PDB entry 9D3Q | electron microscopy, 2.80 A resolution | chains E and I of the 10 polymer chains in the assembly

Chain E:
Molecule: Histone H3.2
Source organism: Homo sapiens
Reference sequence: Q71DI3 (H32_HUMAN); residues 40-135 here correspond to UniProt positions 41-136 (UniProt number = residue number + 1)
Sequence (96 residues; each row starts with the number of its first residue):
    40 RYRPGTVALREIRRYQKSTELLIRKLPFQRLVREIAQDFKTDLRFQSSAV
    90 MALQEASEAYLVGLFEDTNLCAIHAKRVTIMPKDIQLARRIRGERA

Chain I:
Molecule: 5S rDNA (noncoding strand)
Source organism: Xenopus borealis
Sequence (109 nucleotides; each row starts with the number of its first residue; numbers below 1 keep their minus sign (DT-58 is residue -58)):
   -58 TGGGGGAAAAGACCCTGGCATGGGGAGGAGCTGGGCCCCCCCCAGAAGGC
    -8 AGCACAAGGGGAGGAAAAGTCAGCCTTGTGCTCGCCTACGGCCATACCAC
    42 CCTGAAAGT

Chain E / chain I interface:
Pairs across the interface - 14 pairs, chain E then chain I:
  Tyr41(E) - DA9(I)  sugar contact
  Tyr41(E) - DG10(I)  hydrogen bond to the phosphate
  Arg42(E) - DA9(I)  sugar contact
  Pro43(E) - DA9(I)  sugar contact
  Gly44(E) - DA8(I)  phosphate contact
  Gly44(E) - DA9(I)  hydrogen bond to the phosphate
  Val46(E) - DA9(I)  hydrogen bond to the phosphate
  Ala47(E) - DA9(I)  hydrogen bond to the phosphate
  Arg63(E) - DT18(I)  salt bridge to the phosphate
  Lys64(E) - DT18(I)  hydrogen bond to the phosphate
  Leu65(E) - DT17(I)  phosphate contact
  Leu65(E) - DT18(I)  hydrogen bond to the phosphate
  Arg69(E) - DT17(I)  salt bridge to the phosphate
  Arg83(E) - DC27(I)  sugar contact
Other interface residues (no listed pair), chain E (14 interface residues in all): Arg40, Thr45, Pro66

Summary:
14 residues of chain E face 6 of chain I across their interface, with 6 hydrogen bonds and 2 salt bridges.
Among the polar pairs are Tyr41(E)-DG10(I), Gly44(E)-DA9(I) and Val46(E)-DA9(I).
Here chain E is Histone H3.2 (Homo sapiens) and chain I is 5S rDNA (noncoding strand) (Xenopus borealis).
Entry 9D3Q (167-bp 5S rDNA nucleosome - open II) was determined by electron microscopy (same publication as
9D3K, 9D3L, 9D3N, 9D3O, 9D3R, 9D3S and 9D3T).
